PDB entry 8YHD | electron microscopy, 2.93 A resolution | chains F and N of the 15 polymer chains in the assembly

== Chain F ==
Name: a protein
Sequence (200 residues; each row starts with the number of its first residue):
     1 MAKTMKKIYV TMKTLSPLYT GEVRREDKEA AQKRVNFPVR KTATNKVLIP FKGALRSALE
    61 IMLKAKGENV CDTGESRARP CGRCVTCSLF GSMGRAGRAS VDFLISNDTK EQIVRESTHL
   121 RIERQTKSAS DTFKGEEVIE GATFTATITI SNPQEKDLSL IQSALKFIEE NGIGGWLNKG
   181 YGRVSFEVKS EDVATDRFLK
Disordered / not traced: 1
Metal / ion sites: Zn2+: Cys71, Cys81, Cys84, Cys87

== Chain N ==
Molecule: 52-nt RNA strand
Sequence (52 nucleotides; numbered -11 to 40; the number before each row is that of its first residue; numbers below 1 keep their minus sign (G-11 is residue -11)):
   -11 GAACACCCAA UAGCGAAGCG CACCUAAUUU CGAAUCCAGC AUGAGAAGCU AA
Disordered / not traced: -11 to 2, 38-40

== Chain F / chain N interface ==
Pairs across the interface (16):
  Asn36(F) - A26(N)  hydrogen bond to the sugar
  Asn36(F) - G27(N)  hydrogen bond to the base
  Phe37(F) - G27(N)  base contact
  Phe37(F) - C28(N)  base contact
  Arg77(F) - A34(N)  sugar contact
  Arg79(F) - A35(N)  hydrogen bond to the phosphate
  Arg79(F) - G36(N)  salt bridge to the phosphate
  Met93(F) - A35(N)  base contact
  Met93(F) - G36(N)  sugar contact
  Thr118(F) - A26(N)  base contact
  Asp131(F) - G27(N)  hydrogen bond to the base
  Thr132(F) - C25(N)  hydrogen bond to the base
  Thr132(F) - A26(N)  sugar contact
  Phe133(F) - A26(N)  sugar contact
  Phe133(F) - G27(N)  base contact
  Lys134(F) - A26(N)  hydrogen bond to the base
Interface residues without a listed pair, chain F (11 interface residues in all): Arg121
Interface residues without a listed pair, chain N (8 interface residues in all): A29

== In short ==
11 residues of chain F face 8 of chain N across their interface; the contacts include 6 hydrogen bonds and 1
salt bridge. Polar pairs include Asn36(F)-G27(N), Asp131(F)-G27(N) and Thr132(F)-C25(N). Cys71(F), Cys81(F),
Cys84(F) and Cys87(F) coordinate Zn2+.
Here chain F is a protein and chain N is a 52-nt RNA strand. Entry 8YHD (Cryo-EM structure of CTR-bound type
VII CRISPR-Cas complex at post-state I) was determined by electron microscopy together with 8YHE, 8Z4J, 8Z4L,
8Z99, 8Z9C and 8Z9E from the same study.
